8RTH - chains C and D of the 12 polymer chains in the assembly; structure by electron microscopy, 2.37 A resolution.

# Chain C
Protein: 3-methylcrotonyl-CoA carboxylase, putative
Organism: Trypanosoma brucei
Reference sequence: Q57YQ4 (Q57YQ4_TRYB2); numbering as in UniProt (aligned over 1-678)
Amino-acid sequence (678 residues; row label = number of the first residue in the row):
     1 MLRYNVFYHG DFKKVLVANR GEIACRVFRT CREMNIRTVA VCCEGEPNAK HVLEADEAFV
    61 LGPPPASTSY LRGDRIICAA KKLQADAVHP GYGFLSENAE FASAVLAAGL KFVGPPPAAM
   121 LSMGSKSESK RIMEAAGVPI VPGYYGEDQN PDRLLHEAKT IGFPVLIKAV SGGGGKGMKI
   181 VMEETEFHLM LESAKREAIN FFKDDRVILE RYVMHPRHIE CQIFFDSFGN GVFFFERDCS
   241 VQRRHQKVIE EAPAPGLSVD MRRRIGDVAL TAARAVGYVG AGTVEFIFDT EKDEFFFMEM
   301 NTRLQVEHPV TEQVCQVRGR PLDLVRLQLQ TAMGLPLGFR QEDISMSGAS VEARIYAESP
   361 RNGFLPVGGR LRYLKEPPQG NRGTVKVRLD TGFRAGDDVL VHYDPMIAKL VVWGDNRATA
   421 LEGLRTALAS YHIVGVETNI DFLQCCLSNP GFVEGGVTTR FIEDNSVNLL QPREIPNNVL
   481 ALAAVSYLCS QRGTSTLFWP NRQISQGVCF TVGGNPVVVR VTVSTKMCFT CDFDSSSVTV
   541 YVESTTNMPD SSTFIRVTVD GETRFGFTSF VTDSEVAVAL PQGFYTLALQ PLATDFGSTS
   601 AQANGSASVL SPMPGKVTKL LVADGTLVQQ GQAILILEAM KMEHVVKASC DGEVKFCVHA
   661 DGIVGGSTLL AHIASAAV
Unresolved in the structure: 1-10, 314, 678
Glycans and other covalent adducts: 5-(hexahydro-2-oxo-1H-thieno[3,4-d]imidazol-6-yl)pentanal (BTI) linked to K641
Reported in the primary citation:
  - catalytic residues: R303, E307, R354 (proposed by the authors, not directly observed)
  - binding site for the ligand BTI: M640, K641
  - post-translational modification sites: K641

# Chain D
Protein: methylcrotonoyl-CoA carboxylase
Organism: Trypanosoma brucei
Notes: EC 6.4.1.4
Reference sequence: Q385A6 (Q385A6_TRYB2); residues 1-612 here = UniProt positions 1-612
Amino-acid sequence (612 residues; row label = number of the first residue in the row):
     1 MKSFCRLGKV CGCSVSVVFS HRVFALGPRR DYSTSEVPLG SSQVPKGDPR KEQKGGNMSE
    61 VYLFHPAQYE SAPATTRPNV LHYPAESTNP EFKANTERMK ALTAELRRRV QVIVDGDSEA
   121 DKRARDRHIS RGKLLVHQRI EKLVDPMSPF LELSQLAGGD LYPGEACHRG GILTGIGVVH
   181 GMRVMIVAND ATVKGGTYYP ITVKKHLRAQ RIAEENRLPC IYLVDSGGAN LGMQGDVFPD
   241 EQHFGRIFFN QANMSAKGIA QIATVMGSCT AGGAYVPAMS DESIIVKGNG TIFLGGPPLV
   301 FAATGEEVTP EELGGADVHC RASGVTDYFA TDDLHALYLT RRIVANLNRN DCERPCRGRE
   361 FTPPLYDPSE IGGFIPDMGA DVVKGFDVRA VIARLVDGSE FDEFKKLYGD TLVCGFARFE
   421 GMLVGIVANN GILYSESALK GAHFVELCSH RNIPLLFLQN ITGFMVGKTY EEGGIAKNGA
   481 KLVTAVSTTH VPKITIIIGG SYGAGNYGMC GRAFGPRFLF MWPNARISVM GGNQAATVLA
   541 LTNSKLRENE VQDFKAKVRS KYEYEGSCYY STARLWDDGV IAPEDTRAVV VQALLSTLSA
   601 PCGETKFGVF RM
Unresolved in the structure: 1-59, 602-612
Ligand contacts:
  - BTI (5-(hexahydro-2-oxo-1H-thieno[3,4-d]imidazol-6-yl)pentanal), molecule 1: L299, A302, A303
  - BTI, molecule 2: I432, T462, G463, F464, V466, N533, Q534, T537
Reported in the primary citation:
  - binding site for BTI: L299, A303, I432, T462, F464, V466, Q534

# Interface between chain C and chain D
Contacting residue pairs - 46 pairs, chain C then chain D:
  L488(C) - M147(D)
  Q491(C) - P146(D)
  Q491(C) - M147(D)
  R492(C) - M147(D)
  S495(C) - M147(D)  hydrogen bond (side chain-backbone)
  S495(C) - S148(D)
  T496(C) - S148(D)
  T496(C) - P149(D)
  T496(C) - Q592(D)
  L497(C) - M147(D)
  L497(C) - S148(D)
  F498(C) - P149(D)
  F498(C) - F150(D)  hydrogen bond (backbone-backbone)
  F498(C) - D585(D)
  F498(C) - A588(D)  hydrophobic
  F498(C) - V589(D)  hydrophobic
  W499(C) - I140(D)  hydrophobic
  W499(C) - E141(D)
  W499(C) - F150(D)  hydrophobic
  W499(C) - E152(D)  hydrogen bond
  W499(C) - Q155(D)
  P500(C) - F150(D)
  P500(C) - E152(D)
  P500(C) - Q155(D)  hydrogen bond (backbone-side chain)
  N501(C) - L106(D)
  N501(C) - V110(D)
  N501(C) - Q155(D)  hydrogen bond
  N501(C) - V580(D)  hydrogen bond (side chain-backbone)
  R502(C) - V110(D)
  R502(C) - V114(D)
  R502(C) - H137(D)
  R502(C) - E141(D)  salt bridge
  I504(C) - S148(D)
  S505(C) - E141(D)
  Q506(C) - E141(D)
  Q506(C) - P146(D)  hydrogen bond (side chain-backbone)
  Q506(C) - M147(D)
  F596(C) - L334(D)  hydrophobic
  F596(C) - H335(D)
  F596(C) - Y338(D)  hydrophobic
  G597(C) - T331(D)
  G597(C) - H335(D)
  S598(C) - T331(D)
  T599(C) - F329(D)
  T599(C) - T331(D)
  A601(C) - R321(D)
Interface residues without a listed pair, chain C (22 interface residues in all): T494, V523, F529
Interface residues without a listed pair, chain D (29 interface residues in all): R107, L151, R359, I581, A582

# Summary
The interface between chain C and chain D involves 22 residues on one side and 29 on the other, with 7
hydrogen bonds and 1 salt bridge. Polar contacts include R502(C)-E141(D), S495(C)-M147(D) and W499(C)-E152(D).
From the paper: catalytic residues R303(C), E307(C) and R354(C); a binding site for BTI at L299(D), A303(D)
and I432(D) among others.
Here chain C is 3-methylcrotonyl-CoA carboxylase, putative and chain D is methylcrotonoyl-CoA carboxylase,
both from Trypanosoma brucei. Entry 8RTH (Trypanosoma brucei 3-methylcrotonyl-CoA carboxylase) was determined
by electron microscopy.
